PDB entry 5T4P | electron microscopy, 7.77 A resolution (low resolution: residue-level contacts below are approximate; hydrogen-bond / salt-bridge calls are withheld) | chains A and D of the 22 polymer chains in the assembly

# Chain A
Molecule: ATP synthase subunit alpha
From: Escherichia coli
Notes: EC 3.6.3.14
Reference sequence: B7MGF4 (ATPA_ECO45); residues 1-513 here = UniProt positions 1-513
Sequence (513 residues; row label = number of the first residue in the row):
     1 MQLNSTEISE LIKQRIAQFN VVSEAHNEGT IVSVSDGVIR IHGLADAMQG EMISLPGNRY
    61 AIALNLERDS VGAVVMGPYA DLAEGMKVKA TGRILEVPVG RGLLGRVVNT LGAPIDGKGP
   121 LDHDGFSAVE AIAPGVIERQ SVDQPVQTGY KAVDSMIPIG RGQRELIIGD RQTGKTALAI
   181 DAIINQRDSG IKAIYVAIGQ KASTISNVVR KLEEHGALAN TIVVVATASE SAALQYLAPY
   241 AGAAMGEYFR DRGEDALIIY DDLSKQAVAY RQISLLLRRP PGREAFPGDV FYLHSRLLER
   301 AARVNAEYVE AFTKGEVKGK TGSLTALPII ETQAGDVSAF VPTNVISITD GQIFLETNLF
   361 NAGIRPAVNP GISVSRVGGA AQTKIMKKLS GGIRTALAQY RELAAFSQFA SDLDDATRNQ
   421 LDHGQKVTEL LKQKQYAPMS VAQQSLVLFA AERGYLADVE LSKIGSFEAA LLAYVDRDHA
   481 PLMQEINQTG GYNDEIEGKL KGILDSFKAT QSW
Unresolved in the structure: 512-513
Construct notes: conflict Ala47 (Cys in B7MGF4), Ala90 (Cys in B7MGF4), Ala193 (Cys in B7MGF4), Ala243 (Cys in B7MGF4), Asn419 (Lys in B7MGF4)
Ligand contacts: ATP (adenosine-5'-triphosphate): Asp170, Arg171, Gln172, Thr173, Gly174, Lys175, Thr176, Ala177, Glu331, Phe360, Gly363, Ile364, Arg365, Pro366, Ala367, Gln433, Lys434, Gln435

# Chain D
Molecule: ATP synthase subunit beta
From: Escherichia coli
Notes: EC 3.6.3.14
Reference sequence: B7MGF2 (ATPB_ECO45); residues 0-459 here correspond to UniProt positions 1-460 (UniProt number = residue number + 1)
Sequence (471 residues; each row starts with the number of its first residue; numbers below 1 keep their minus sign (Met-11 is residue -11)):
   -11 MRGSHHHHHH GMATGKIVQV IGAVVDVEFP QDAVPRVYDA LEVQNGNERL VLEVQQQLGG
    49 GIVRTIAMGS SDGLRRGLDV KDLEHPIEVP VGKATLGRIM NVLGEPVDMK GEIGEEERWA
   109 IHRAAPSYEE LSNSQELLET GIKVIDLMAP FAKGGKVGLF GGAGVGKTVN MMELIRNIAI
   169 EHSGYSVFAG VGERTREGND FYHEMTDSNV IDKVSLVYGQ MNEPPGNRLR VALTGLTMAE
   229 KFRDEGRDVL LFVDNIYRYT LAGTEVSALL GRMPSAVGYQ PTLAEEMGVL QERITSTKTG
   289 SITSVQAVYV PADDLTDPSP ATTFAHLDAT VVLSRQIASL GIYPAVDPLD STSRQLDPLV
   349 VGQEHYDTAR GVQSILQRYQ ELKDIIAILG MDELSEEDKL VVARARKIQR FLSQPFFVAE
   409 VFTGSPGKYV SLKDTIRGFK GIMEGEYDHL PEQAFYMVGS IEEAVEKAKK L
Unresolved in the structure: -11 to -7
Construct notes: expression tag (-11 to -1); conflict Ala137 (Cys138 in B7MGF2)

# Interface between chain A and chain D
Residue-residue contacts - 8 pairs, chain A then chain D:
  Val34(A) with Gln45(D)
  Ser35(A) with Gln45(D)
  Asp81(A) with Arg24(D)
  Ser203(A) with Ser122(D)
  Ser206(A) with Asn121(D); Ser122(D)
  Ala228(A) with Gly276(D)
  Leu275(A) with Met261(D)
Also at the interface, not in a pair above, chain A (8 interface residues in all): Leu276

# Summary
Chain A and chain D form an interface of 8 and 6 residues respectively. Chain A binds ATP.
Here chain A is ATP synthase subunit alpha and chain D is ATP synthase subunit beta, both from Escherichia
coli. Entry 5T4P (Autoinhibited E. coli ATP synthase state 2) was determined by electron microscopy together
with 5T4Q and 5T4O from the same study.
